PDB entry 1P3I | X-ray diffraction, 2.30 A resolution | chains A and G of the 10 polymer chains in the assembly

# Chain A
Protein: Histone H3
Source organism: Xenopus laevis
Reference sequence: Q7ZT64 (Q7ZT64_9ZZZZ); residues 401-535 here correspond to UniProt positions 2-136 (UniProt number = residue number - 399)
Chain sequence (135 residues; numbered 401 to 535; the number before each row is that of its first residue):
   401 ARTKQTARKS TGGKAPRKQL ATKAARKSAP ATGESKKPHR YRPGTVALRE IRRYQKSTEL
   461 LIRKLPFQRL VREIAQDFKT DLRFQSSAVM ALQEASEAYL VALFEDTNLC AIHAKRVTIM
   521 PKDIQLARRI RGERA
Unresolved in the structure: 401-437
Construct notes: conflict E434 (Gly35 in Q7ZT64), S435 (Val36 in Q7ZT64), A502 (Gly103 in Q7ZT64)
From the paper describing this entry:
  - contacts within the chain: R516-D523 (salt bridge)
  - binding site for Palindromic 146bp Human Alpha-Satellite DNA fragment: M520, K522

# Chain G
Protein: Histone H2A
Source organism: Xenopus laevis
Reference sequence: Q7ZT66 (Q7ZT66_9ZZZZ); residues 1001-1129 here correspond to UniProt positions 2-130 (UniProt number = residue number - 999)
Chain sequence (129 residues; numbered 1001 to 1129; the number before each row is that of its first residue):
  1001 SGRGKQGGKT RAKAKTRSSR AGLQFPVGRV HRLLRKGNYA ERVGAGAPVY LAAVLEYLTA
  1061 EILELAGNAA RDNKKTRIIP RHLQLAVRND EELNKLLGRV TIAQGGVLPN IQSVLLPKKT
  1121 ESAKSAKSK
Unresolved in the structure: 1001-1015, 1120-1129
Construct notes: conflict A1014 (Ser15 in Q7ZT66), G1067 (Trp68 in Q7ZT66), N1068 (Glu69 in Q7ZT66), 21 further conflict positions vs the reference (Q7ZT66) not listed

# Interface between chain A and chain G
Residue-residue contacts - 24 pairs, chain A then chain G:
  L448(A) - L1115(G)
  L448(A) - P1117(G)
  I451(A) - I1111(G)  hydrophobic
  R452(A) - I1111(G)
  R452(A) - L1116(G)
  Q455(A) - R1081(G)  hydrogen bond (backbone-side chain)
  Q455(A) - V1107(G)
  Q455(A) - P1109(G)
  Q455(A) - N1110(G)  hydrogen bond (side chain-backbone)
  K456(A) - R1081(G)
  T458(A) - R1081(G)
  T458(A) - Q1104(G)  hydrogen bond
  T458(A) - G1105(G)
  T458(A) - G1106(G)
  L460(A) - Q1104(G)
  E494(A) - A1103(G)
  E494(A) - Q1104(G)  hydrogen bond
  A498(A) - T1101(G)
  V501(A) - V1107(G)  hydrophobic
  N508(A) - L1115(G)
  L509(A) - Q1112(G)
  I512(A) - Q1112(G)
  I512(A) - V1114(G)  hydrophobic
  V517(A) - L1115(G)  hydrophobic
Other interface residues (no listed pair), chain A (17 interface residues in all): S457, E459, E505
Other interface residues (no listed pair), chain G (16 interface residues in all): L1108

# Summary
17 residues of chain A and 16 residues of chain G are in contact, with 4 hydrogen bonds. Polar pairs include
Q455(A)-R1081(G), Q455(A)-N1110(G) and T458(A)-Q1104(G). The paper reports a binding site for Palindromic
146bp Human Alpha-Satellite DNA fragment at M520(A) and K522(A); contacts within the chain involving R516(A)
and D523(A).
Chain A is Histone H3 and chain G is Histone H2A, both from Xenopus laevis; the structure, Crystallographic
Studies of Nucleosome Core Particles containing Histone 'Sin' Mutants, was determined by X-ray diffraction,
deposited together with 1P34, 1P3A, 1P3B, 1P3F, 1P3G, 1P3K and 4 further entries.
